PDB entry 6AS7 | X-ray diffraction, 2.95 A resolution | chains A and C of the 3 polymer chains in the assembly

== Chain A ==
Protein: DNA polymerase alpha catalytic subunit
From: Homo sapiens
Notes: EC 2.7.7.7
Reference sequence: P09884 (DPOLA_HUMAN); numbering as in UniProt (aligned over 336-1257)
Amino-acid sequence (922 residues; row label = number of the first residue in the row):
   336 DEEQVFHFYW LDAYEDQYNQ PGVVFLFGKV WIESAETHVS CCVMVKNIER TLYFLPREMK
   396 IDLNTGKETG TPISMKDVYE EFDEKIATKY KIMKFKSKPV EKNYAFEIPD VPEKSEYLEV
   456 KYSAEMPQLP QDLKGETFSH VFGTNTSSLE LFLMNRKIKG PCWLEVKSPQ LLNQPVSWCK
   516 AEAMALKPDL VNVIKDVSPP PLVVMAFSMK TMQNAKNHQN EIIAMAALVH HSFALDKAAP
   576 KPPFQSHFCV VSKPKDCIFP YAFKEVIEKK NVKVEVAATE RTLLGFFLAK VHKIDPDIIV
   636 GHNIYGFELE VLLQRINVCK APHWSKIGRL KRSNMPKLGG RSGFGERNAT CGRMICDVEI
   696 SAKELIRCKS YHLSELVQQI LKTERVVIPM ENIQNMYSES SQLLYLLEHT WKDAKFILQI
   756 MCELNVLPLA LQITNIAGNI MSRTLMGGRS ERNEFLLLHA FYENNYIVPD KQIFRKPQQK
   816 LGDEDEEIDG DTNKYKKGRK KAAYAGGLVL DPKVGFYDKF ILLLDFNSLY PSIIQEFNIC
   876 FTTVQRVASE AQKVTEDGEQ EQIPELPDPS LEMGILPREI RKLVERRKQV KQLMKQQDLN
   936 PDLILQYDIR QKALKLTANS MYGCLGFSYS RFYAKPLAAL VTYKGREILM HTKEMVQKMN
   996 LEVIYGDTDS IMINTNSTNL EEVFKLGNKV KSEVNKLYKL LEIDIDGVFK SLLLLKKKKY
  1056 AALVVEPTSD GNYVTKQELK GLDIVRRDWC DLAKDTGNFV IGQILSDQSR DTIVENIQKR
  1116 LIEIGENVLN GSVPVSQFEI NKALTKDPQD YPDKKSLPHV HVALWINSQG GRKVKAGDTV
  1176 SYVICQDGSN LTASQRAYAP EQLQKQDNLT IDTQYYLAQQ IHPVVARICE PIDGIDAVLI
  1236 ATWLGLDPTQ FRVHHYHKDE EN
Disordered / not traced: 336-337, 674-677, 810-833, 883-895, 1249-1257
Differences from the reference sequence: engineered mutation Ala-516 (Val in P09884)
Ion coordination: Mg2+ site 1: Asp-860, Phe-861, Asp-1004 (together with 2'-deoxycytidine-5'-triphosphate); Mg2+ site 2: Asp-860, Asp-1004 (together with 2'-deoxycytidine-5'-triphosphate)
Ligand contacts: 2'-deoxycytidine-5'-triphosphate: Asp-860, Phe-861, Asn-862, Ser-863, Leu-864, Tyr-865, Pro-866, Lys-950, Asn-954, Tyr-957, Thr-1003, Asp-1004
UniProt features mapped onto this chain:
  - modified residue: Thr-406 (Phosphothreonine), Lys-970 (N6-succinyllysine)
Reported in the primary citation:
  - catalytic residues: Asp-860, Asp-1004
  - Mg2+ coordination: Asp-860, Phe-861, Asp-1004
  - binding site for 2'-deoxycytidine-5'-triphosphate: Ser-863, Leu-864, Tyr-865, Pro-866, Lys-950, Asn-954, Tyr-957, Thr-1003
  - specificity-determining residues: Tyr-865
  - mutagenesis - R922Q, K950S: decreased catalytic activity on Mg2+
  - contacts within the chain: Phe-861/Leu-864 (hydrophobic contact), Leu-864/Tyr-865 (hydrophobic contact), Leu-864/Ile-868 (hydrophobic contact), Leu-570/Gln-941 (hydrogen bond), Leu-764/Ile-944, Leu-864/Ile-983 (hydrophobic contact), Leu-864/Leu-1036 (hydrophobic contact), Arg-1081/Asp-1083 (hydrogen bond)
  - conformationally variable residues (order/disorder transition, side-chain flip): Gly-674 to Ser-677, Arg-810 to Gly-833, Ala-883 to Gln-895, Ile-944
  - binding site for the 13-nt DNA strand (chain C): Arg-834
  - binding site for the 11-nt DNA strand: Lys-1053, Arg-1081, Arg-1082
  - mutagenesis - R922Q, K950S: increased catalytic activity on manganese

== Chain C ==
Molecule: 13-nt DNA strand
Sequence (13 nucleotides; each row starts with the number of its first residue):
   109 AGGCGCTCCA GGC
Ion coordination: Co2+ near DG119 (its only coordinating residue here)

== How chain A and chain C interact ==
Residue-residue contacts - 31 pairs, chain A then chain C:
  Arg-778(A) / DA109(C)  base contact
  Gly-783(A) / DG110(C)  phosphate contact
  Arg-784(A) / DG110(C)  hydrogen bond to the phosphate
  Ser-785(A) / DG110(C)  hydrogen bond to the phosphate
  Arg-834(A) / DC112(C)  base contact
  Arg-834(A) / DG113(C)  hydrogen bond to the base
  Arg-834(A) / DC114(C)  base contact
  Ala-837(A) / DC112(C)  phosphate contact
  Ala-838(A) / DC112(C)  hydrogen bond to the phosphate
  Tyr-839(A) / DG111(C)  phosphate contact
  Tyr-839(A) / DC112(C)  sugar contact
  Ala-840(A) / DC112(C)  phosphate contact
  Ala-840(A) / DG113(C)  phosphate contact
  Gly-841(A) / DC112(C)  hydrogen bond to the phosphate
  Gly-841(A) / DG113(C)  phosphate contact
  Gly-842(A) / DG113(C)  sugar contact
  Tyr-957(A) / DG111(C)  sugar contact
  Gly-958(A) / DG110(C)  base contact
  Phe-962(A) / DG110(C)  sugar contact
  Phe-962(A) / DG111(C)  phosphate contact
  Lys-1051(A) / DT115(C)  phosphate contact
  Lys-1051(A) / DC116(C)  salt bridge to the phosphate
  Lys-1052(A) / DC114(C)  salt bridge to the phosphate
  Lys-1052(A) / DT115(C)  phosphate contact
  Lys-1053(A) / DG113(C)  base contact
  Lys-1053(A) / DC114(C)  sugar contact
  Lys-1054(A) / DT115(C)  phosphate contact
  Lys-1054(A) / DC116(C)  phosphate contact
  Ser-1151(A) / DG119(C)  phosphate contact
  Arg-1222(A) / DC116(C)  phosphate contact
  Arg-1222(A) / DC117(C)  salt bridge to the phosphate
Interface residues without a listed pair, chain A (27 interface residues in all): Val-844, Cys-959, Gly-961, Ser-963, Arg-1081, Asp-1148, Leu-1152
Interface residues without a listed pair, chain C (11 interface residues in all): DG120

== Overview ==
The interface between chain A and chain C involves 27 residues on one side and 11 on the other; the contacts
include 5 hydrogen bonds and 3 salt bridges. Among the polar pairs are Arg-834(A)/DG113(C),
Arg-784(A)/DG110(C) and Ser-785(A)/DG110(C). The paper reports catalytic residues Asp-860(A) and Asp-1004(A);
R922Q and K950S of chain A reduce catalytic activity on Mg2+.
Chain A is DNA polymerase alpha catalytic subunit (Homo sapiens) and chain C is a 13-nt DNA strand; the
structure, Crystal structure of the catalytic core of human DNA polymerase alpha in ternary complex with an
..., was determined by X-ray diffraction.
